Entry 9RJS (electron microscopy, 2.59 A resolution); this record covers chains A and D of the 7 polymer chains in the assembly.

# Chain A
Name: DNA-directed RNA polymerase, PHIKZ056.1
From: Phikzvirus phiKZ
UniProt: chimeric construct of I7DB47, L7T138: residues 1-421 from I7DB47 (I7DB47_9CAUD) positions 1-421 (same numbers); residues 428-488 from L7T138 positions 1-61 (UniProt number = residue number - 427)
Sequence (508 residues; row label = number of the first residue in the row; numbers below 1 keep their minus sign (Met-19 is residue -19)):
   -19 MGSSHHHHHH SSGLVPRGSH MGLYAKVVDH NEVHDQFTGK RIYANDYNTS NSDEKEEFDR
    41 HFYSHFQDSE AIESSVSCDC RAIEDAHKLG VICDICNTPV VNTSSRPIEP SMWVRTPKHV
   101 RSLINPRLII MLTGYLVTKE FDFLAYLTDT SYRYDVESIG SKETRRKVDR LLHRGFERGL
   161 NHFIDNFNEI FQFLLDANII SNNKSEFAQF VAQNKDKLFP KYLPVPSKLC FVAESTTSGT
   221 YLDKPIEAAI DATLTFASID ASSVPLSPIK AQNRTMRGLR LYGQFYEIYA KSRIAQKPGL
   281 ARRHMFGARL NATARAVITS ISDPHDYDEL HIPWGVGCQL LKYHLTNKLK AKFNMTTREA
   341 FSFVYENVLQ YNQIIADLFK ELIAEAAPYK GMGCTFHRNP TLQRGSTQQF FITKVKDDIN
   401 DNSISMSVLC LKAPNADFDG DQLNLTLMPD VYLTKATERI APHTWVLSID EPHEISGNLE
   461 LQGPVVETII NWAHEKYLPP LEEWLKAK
Not modelled in the structure: -19 to 0, 487-488
Sequence notes: initiating methionine (-19); expression tag (-18 to 0); conflict Asn11 (Asp in I7DB47); linker (422-427)
Metal / ion sites: Zn2+: Cys58, Cys60, Cys73, Cys76

# Chain D
Name: PHIKZ074
From: Phikzvirus phiKZ
UniProt: Q8SD88 (Q8SD88_BPDPK); residues 1-677 here = UniProt positions 1-677
Sequence (677 residues; row label = number of the first residue in the row):
     1 MNLNRYKARD LLNLSYDDLW SLPSEWHLIE FDDGKTVVSV DRITKLSVLC WYPLKHYKDC
    61 PIPSDHHIDF NRILTDNPKD YLNVEGGRVT SKAMVKHLNK AIWNIYDWSG ETVDPEVLSK
   121 LAIEGKNWLY NQTTVKLSEY LATLSMFDIA EVYNHPKVRE ANHNIEPTTY GIEKISYGKV
   181 KEVFNDPTQF IGNSIIEGLR SGTQKTEQLL QAFAWRGFPT DINSDIFKYP VTTGYIDGIW
   241 NLYENMIESR SGTKALLYNK ELLRVTEYFN RKSQLIAQYV QRLHPGDCKT TILAEYPVTK
   301 LTLKAFKGKY YQKEDGKLDW IRGNETHLIG TKQKFRSVFG CNHPDSQGIC MTCYGRLGIN
   361 IPKGTNIGQV AAVSMGDKIT SAVLSTKHTD ASSAVEQYKL GKIESNYLRT GEIPETLYLK
   421 KELTQKDYRL VIARSEAENL ADILMIDDLT AYPATSATEL TSLALVYDDE VNGECGDVLT
   481 VSLYNRRASL SIEMLKHIKM VRWELDQRDN IVISLRGFDF NLPFLTLPNK HVNMYEVMKR
   541 FQSFLHSGSD SAEAGKLSTE KVGYTSKTYL KNYKSPIEAL PVFATMANEK ISLNISHCEI
   601 LIYAMMIRSA QYRDYRLPKP GINGQFEKYN RLMQCRSLGG AMAFEKQHEP LNNPGSFLNK
   661 MRNDHPYDLL VKGGKLR
Not modelled in the structure: 1, 386-531, 549-567, 677
Metal / ion sites: Zn2+: Cys288, Cys341, Cys350, Cys353

# Interface between chain A and chain D
Residue-residue contacts (133; chain A residue first):
  Met1(A) with Met661(D), hydrophobic; Arg662(D)
  Gly2(A) with Ser637(D); Asn663(D); Asp664(D); Asp668(D)
  Leu3(A) with Ser637(D), hydrogen bond (backbone-side chain); Leu638(D), hydrogen bond (backbone-backbone); Gly639(D); Asp668(D); Lys672(D)
  Tyr4(A) with Leu638(D); Ser656(D); Asn659(D); Arg662(D)
  Ala5(A) with Leu638(D); Ser656(D), hydrogen bond (backbone-backbone); Phe657(D)
  Lys6(A) with Phe657(D)
  Val7(A) with Phe657(D), hydrophobic
  Arg107(A) with Asn652(D), hydrogen bond
  Ile110(A) with Asn652(D)
  Met111(A) with Asn652(D); Phe657(D), hydrophobic
  Glu186(A) with Arg613(D), salt bridge; Pro654(D); Gly655(D); Lys660(D), salt bridge
  Phe187(A) with Pro654(D), hydrophobic
  Phe190(A) with Phe657(D), hydrophobic
  Gln193(A) with Leu658(D)
  Lys271(A) with His648(D)
  Ala275(A) with Gln647(D)
  Ala281(A) with Met642(D)
  Arg282(A) with Arg271(D)
  Met285(A) with Leu670(D); Val671(D), hydrophobic
  Phe286(A) with Met642(D); Ala643(D), hydrophobic; Tyr667(D), hydrophobic; Leu670(D), hydrophobic; Val671(D), hydrophobic
  Ser302(A) with Tyr130(D), hydrogen bond (backbone-side chain)
  Pro304(A) with Asn131(D); Val135(D), hydrophobic
  His305(A) with Asn127(D), hydrogen bond (backbone-side chain); Tyr130(D); Asn131(D), hydrogen bond (backbone-side chain)
  Asp306(A) with Asn127(D)
  Tyr307(A) with Ile123(D), hydrophobic; Asn127(D)
  Leu382(A) with Asn270(D); Gln274(D); Val373(D); Asp377(D)
  Arg384(A) with Pro362(D); Thr365(D), hydrogen bond
  Val408(A) with Tyr130(D)
  Leu409(A) with Asn127(D)
  Arg439(A) with Glu116(D), salt bridge; Lys363(D), hydrogen bond (side chain-backbone)
  His443(A) with Ser119(D); Ile123(D)
  Thr444(A) with Pro362(D)
  Val446(A) with Ile123(D), hydrophobic
  Leu447(A) with Pro115(D); Ser119(D); Asn360(D)
  Ser448(A) with Asn360(D), hydrogen bond (backbone-side chain)
  Ile449(A) with Leu357(D); Ile361(D), hydrophobic; His597(D), hydrogen bond (backbone-side chain)
  Asp450(A) with Leu357(D); Ser374(D), hydrogen bond; Lys378(D), salt bridge; Asn594(D), hydrogen bond (backbone-side chain)
  Glu451(A) with Lys307(D), salt bridge; Leu357(D); Asn360(D)
  Pro452(A) with Lys307(D); Leu357(D)
  His453(A) with Asn99(D), hydrogen bond (backbone-side chain); Trp103(D); Trp320(D); Arg356(D), hydrogen bond; Ile359(D); Asn360(D)
  Glu454(A) with Asn99(D); Trp103(D); Asn360(D)
  Ile455(A) with Val95(D), hydrophobic; Asn99(D); Ile102(D), hydrophobic
  Leu459(A) with Lys126(D)
  Glu460(A) with Ser91(D); Val95(D)
  Leu461(A) with Lys126(D)
  Val465(A) with Tyr130(D), hydrophobic
  Val466(A) with Ser91(D)
  Glu467(A) with Ala142(D); Thr203(D)
  Thr468(A) with Leu137(D); Tyr140(D); Leu141(D)
  Ile469(A) with Leu46(D), hydrophobic
  Ile470(A) with Val89(D); Glu197(D); Ser201(D)
  Asn471(A) with Tyr140(D), hydrogen bond (side chain-backbone); Leu141(D)
  Trp472(A) with Trp20(D), hydrophobic; Arg42(D), hydrogen bond (backbone-side chain); Leu137(D), hydrophobic; Tyr140(D)
  His474(A) with Gly87(D); Arg88(D); Val89(D), hydrogen bond (side chain-backbone)
  Glu475(A) with Arg42(D), salt bridge; Tyr140(D)
  Tyr477(A) with Val40(D); Asp41(D), hydrogen bond; Arg42(D), hydrogen bond (side chain-backbone)
  Leu478(A) with Glu25(D); Val40(D), hydrophobic
  Pro479(A) with Trp26(D), hydrogen bond (backbone-side chain)
  Leu481(A) with Trp26(D), hydrophobic; Val38(D), hydrophobic; Tyr81(D)
  Trp484(A) with Asn2(D); Glu25(D); Trp26(D)
  Leu485(A) with Asn2(D); Leu3(D), hydrophobic
Also at the interface, not in a pair above, chain A (74 interface residues in all): Asn183, Gln189, Ala270, Asp303, Pro380, Gln383, Pro442, Trp445, Ser456, Ala473, Lys476, Pro480, Glu482
Also at the interface, not in a pair above, chain D (103 interface residues in all): Ser24, Ile43, Lys45, Leu82, Lys92, Met94, Leu98, Lys120, Ala122, Glu124, Leu129, Thr133, Thr134, Ile191, Gly198, Gln204, Glu267, Gly308, Val370, Gly376, Thr380, Phe644, Leu651, Asn653

# Summary
74 residues of chain A face 103 of chain D across their interface, with 21 hydrogen bonds and 6 salt bridges.
Polar contacts include Glu186(A)-Arg613(D), Glu186(A)-Lys660(D) and Arg439(A)-Glu116(D). The Zn2+ site is
built by Cys58(A), Cys60(A), Cys73(A) and Cys76(A).
Chain A is DNA-directed RNA polymerase, PHIKZ056.1 and chain D is PHIKZ074, both from Phikzvirus phiKZ; the
structure, Structure of the Bacteriophage PhiKZ non-virion RNA Polymerase bound to an analogue of its
promoter, was determined by electron microscopy (same publication as 8QUE).
